Entry 9FQI (X-ray diffraction, 1.95 A resolution); this record covers chain A.

# Chain A
Protein: E3 ubiquitin-protein ligase CBL-B
From: Homo sapiens
UniProt: Q13191 (CBLB_HUMAN); numbering as in UniProt (aligned over 36-427)
Chain sequence (394 residues; numbered 34 to 427; the number before each row is that of its first residue):
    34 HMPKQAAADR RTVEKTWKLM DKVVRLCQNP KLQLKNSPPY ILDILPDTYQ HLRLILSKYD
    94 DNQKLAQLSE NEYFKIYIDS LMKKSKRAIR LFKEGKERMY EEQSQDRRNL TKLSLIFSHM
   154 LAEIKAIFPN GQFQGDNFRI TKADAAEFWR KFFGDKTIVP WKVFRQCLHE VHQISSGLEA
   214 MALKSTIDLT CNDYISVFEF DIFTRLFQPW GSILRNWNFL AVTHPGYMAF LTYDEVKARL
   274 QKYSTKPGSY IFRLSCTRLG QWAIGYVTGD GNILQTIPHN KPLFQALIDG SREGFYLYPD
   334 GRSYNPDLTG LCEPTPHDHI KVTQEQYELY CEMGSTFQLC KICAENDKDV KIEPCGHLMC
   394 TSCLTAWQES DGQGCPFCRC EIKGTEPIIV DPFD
Unresolved in the structure: 34-36, 347-353
Sequence notes: expression tag (34-35)
Bound ions: Na+: Asp-221, Thr-223, Asn-225, Tyr-227, Glu-232; Zn2+ site 1: Cys-373, Cys-376, Cys-393, Cys-396; Zn2+ site 2: Cys-388, His-390, Cys-408, Cys-411
Residues lining bound ligands: A1IEV (8-[3-[(4R)-4-methyl-2-oxidanylidene-piperidin-4-yl]phenyl]-3-[[(3S)-3-methylpiperidin-1-yl]methyl]-5-(trifluoromethyl)-1$l4,7,8-triazabicyclo[4.3.0]nona-1(6),2,4-trien-9-one): Pro-71, Pro-72, Arg-141, Thr-144, Lys-145, Leu-148, Ser-218, Thr-219, Leu-222, Tyr-260, Ala-262, Phe-263, Leu-264, Thr-265, Glu-268, Tyr-363, Met-366, Gly-367
Curated features (UniProtKB/Swiss-Prot):
  - zinc finger: Cys-373 to Arg-412 (RING-type)
  - region: Leu-344 to Leu-372 (Linker)
  - binding site (Ca(2+)): Asp-221, Thr-223, Asn-225, Tyr-227, Glu-232
  - binding site (4-O-phospho-L-tyrosine): Arg-286
  - modified residue: Ser-282 (Phosphoserine), Tyr-363 (Phosphotyrosine)
  - natural variant: His-257 (H257L: In ADMIO3)
  - mutagenesis: Gly-298 (G298E: Inhibits interaction with SYK. No effect on E3 activity), Tyr-363 (Y363E: Decreases affinity for E2 ubiquitin-conjugating enzymes), Cys-373 (C373A: Abolishes E3 activity but does not affect binding to substrates)

# Summary
Bound to chain A: compound A1IEV. Asp-221, Thr-223, Asn-225, Tyr-227 and Glu-232 coordinate Na+. Cys-373,
Cys-376, Cys-393 and Cys-396 coordinate Zn2+ site 1. From UniProt: 5 Ca2+-binding residues, residue binding
4-O-phospho-L-tyrosine Arg-286 and 3 mutagenesis sites.
Chain A is E3 ubiquitin-protein ligase CBL-B (Homo sapiens); the structure, E3 ligase Cbl-b in complex with a
lactam scaffold inhibitor (compound 7), was determined by X-ray diffraction, deposited together with 9FQH and
9FQJ.
